PDB entry 4N7U | X-ray diffraction, 1.46 A resolution | chain A

== Chain A ==
Name: Butyrophilin subfamily 3 member A1
From: Homo sapiens
UniProtKB: O00481 (BT3A1_HUMAN); residues 298-483 here correspond to UniProt positions 328-513 (UniProt number = residue number + 30)
Chain sequence (190 residues; each row starts with the number of its first residue):
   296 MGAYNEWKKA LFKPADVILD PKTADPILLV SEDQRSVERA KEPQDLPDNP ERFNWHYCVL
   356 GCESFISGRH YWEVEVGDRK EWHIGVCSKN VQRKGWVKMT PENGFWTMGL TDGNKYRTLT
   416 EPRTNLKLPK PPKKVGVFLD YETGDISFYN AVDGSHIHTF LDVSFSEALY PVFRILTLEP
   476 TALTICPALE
Unresolved in the structure: 296, 483-485
Construct notes: expression tag (296-297, 484-485); conflict Asp320 (Asn350 in O00481), Glu333 (Gln363 in O00481)
Ligand contacts: CHDMAPP (2JA; [(E)-4-methyl-5-oxidanyl-pent-3-enyl]-phosphonooxy-phosphinic acid): His351, His378, Trp391, Arg412, Leu414, Arg418, Arg469, Leu471
What the authors report for this chain:
  - binding site for CHDMAPP: His351, His378, Met394, Arg412, Arg418, Arg469
  - mutagenesis - H351R, H378D/K393D/R412E/R418E/R469E: abolished binding to CHDMAPP
  - mutagenesis - H378D/K393D/R412E/R418E/R469E: abolished signaling
  - mutagenesis - H378D/K393D/R412E/R418E/R469E: unchanged expression
  - mutagenesis - H351R: abolished signaling in response to NBP
  - mutagenesis - H351R: unchanged signaling in response to agonist antibody, 20.1
  - mutagenesis - H351R: decreased stability (proposed by the authors, not directly observed)
  - specificity-determining residues: His351
  - mutagenesis - H351R: abolished localization

== Summary ==
Chain A binds CHDMAPP. The paper reports a binding site for CHDMAPP at His351, His378 and Met394 among others;
H351R and H378D/K393D/R412E/R418E/R469E abolish binding to CHDMAPP.
Chain A is Butyrophilin subfamily 3 member A1 (Homo sapiens); the structure, Crystal Structure of
Intracellular B30.2 Domain of BTN3A1 in Complex with CHDMAPP, was determined by X-ray diffraction together
with 4N7I from the same study.
